8XJN - chains B and E of the 5 polymer chains in the assembly; structure by electron microscopy, 3.06 A resolution.

== Chain B ==
Protein: Guanine nucleotide-binding protein G(I)/G(S)/G(T) subunit beta-1
Organism: Homo sapiens
Reference sequence: P62873 (GBB1_HUMAN); residue numbers follow UniProt; this construct covers 2-340
Chain sequence (376 residues; each row starts with the number of its first residue; numbers below 1 keep their minus sign (Met-9 is residue -9)):
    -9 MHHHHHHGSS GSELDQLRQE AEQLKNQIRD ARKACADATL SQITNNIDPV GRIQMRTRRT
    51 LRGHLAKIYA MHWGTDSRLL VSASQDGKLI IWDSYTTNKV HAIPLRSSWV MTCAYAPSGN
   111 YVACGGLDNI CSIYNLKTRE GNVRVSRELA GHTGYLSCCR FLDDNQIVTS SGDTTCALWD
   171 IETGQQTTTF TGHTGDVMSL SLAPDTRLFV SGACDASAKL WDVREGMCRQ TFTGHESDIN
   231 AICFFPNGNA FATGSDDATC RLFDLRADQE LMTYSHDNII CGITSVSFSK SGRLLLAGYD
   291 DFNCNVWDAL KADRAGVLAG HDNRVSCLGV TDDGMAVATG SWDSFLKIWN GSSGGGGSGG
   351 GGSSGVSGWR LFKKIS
Unresolved in the structure: -9 to 1, 344-366
Differences from the reference sequence: initiating methionine (-9); expression tag (-8 to 1, 341-366)
UniProt features mapped onto this chain:
  - modified residue: Ser2 (N-acetylserine), His266 (Phosphohistidine)
  - natural variant: Leu30 (L30F: In MRD42; uncertain significance), Arg52 (R52G: In MRD42), Gly64 (G64V: In MRD42), Asp76 (D76E: In MRD42; D76G: In MRD42), Gly77 (G77S: In MRD42), Lys78 (K78R: In MRD42), Ile80 (I80N: In MRD42; I80T: In MRD42), His91 (H91R: In MRD42; uncertain significance), Ala92 (A92T: In MRD42), Pro94 (P94S: In MRD42), Leu95 (L95P: In MRD42), Arg96 (R96L: In MRD42), 5 further natural variant entries in UniProt

== Chain E ==
Protein: Antibody fragment scFv16
Organism: synthetic construct
Notes: antibody fragment or engineered binder
Chain sequence (255 residues; numbered 1 to 255; the number before each row is that of its first residue):
     1 DVQLVESGGG LVQPGGSRKL SCSASGFAFS SFGMHWVRQA PEKGLEWVAY ISSGSGTIYY
    61 ADTVKGRFTI SRDDPKNTLF LQMTSLRSED TAMYYCVRSI YYYGSSPFDF WGQGTTLTVS
   121 SGGGGSGGGG SGGGGSDIVM TQATSSVPVT PGESVSISCR SSKSLLHSNG NTYLYWFLQR
   181 PGQSPQLLIY RMSNLASGVP DRFSGSGSGT AFTLTISRLE AEDVGVYYCM QHLEYPLTFG
   241 AGTKLELLEE NLYFQ
Unresolved in the structure: 121-136, 248-255
Cystine bridges: Cys22-Cys96, Cys159-Cys229

== Interface between chain B and chain E ==
Residue-residue contacts - 13 pairs, chain B then chain E:
  Asp66(B) - Tyr103(E)
  Arg68(B) - Tyr103(E)
  Leu69(B) - Tyr103(E)  hydrophobic
  Val90(B) - Tyr102(E)  hydrophobic
  Arg129(B) - Val2(E)
  Arg129(B) - Arg98(E)  hydrogen bond (backbone-side chain)
  Arg129(B) - Phe110(E)
  Glu130(B) - Gly26(E)
  Glu130(B) - Phe27(E)
  Glu130(B) - Ala28(E)  hydrogen bond (backbone-backbone)
  Glu130(B) - Phe32(E)
  Gly131(B) - Phe32(E)
  Asn132(B) - Ala28(E)
Also at the interface, not in a pair above, chain B (10 interface residues in all): Asp83, His91
Also at the interface, not in a pair above, chain E (12 interface residues in all): Asp1, Ser31, Ile100

== Summary ==
10 residues of chain B and 12 residues of chain E are in contact, with 2 hydrogen bonds. Among the polar pairs
are Arg129(B)-Arg98(E) and Glu130(B)-Ala28(E).
Here chain B is Guanine nucleotide-binding protein G(I)/G(S)/G(T) subunit beta-1 (Homo sapiens) and chain E is
Antibody fragment scFv16 (synthetic construct). Entry 8XJN (Cloprosetnol bound Thromboxane A2 receptor-Gq
Protein Complex) was determined by electron microscopy together with 8XJK, 8XJL, 8XJM and 8XJO from the same
study.
